Entry 6RCU (X-ray diffraction, 4.00 A resolution (low resolution: residue-level contacts below are approximate; hydrogen-bond / salt-bridge calls are withheld)); this record covers chains B and C of the 5 polymer chains in the assembly.

# Chain B
Name: R5.004 heavy chain
Organism: Homo sapiens
Sequence (232 residues; numbered -2 to 229; the number before each row is that of its first residue; numbers below 1 keep their minus sign (Val-2 is residue -2)):
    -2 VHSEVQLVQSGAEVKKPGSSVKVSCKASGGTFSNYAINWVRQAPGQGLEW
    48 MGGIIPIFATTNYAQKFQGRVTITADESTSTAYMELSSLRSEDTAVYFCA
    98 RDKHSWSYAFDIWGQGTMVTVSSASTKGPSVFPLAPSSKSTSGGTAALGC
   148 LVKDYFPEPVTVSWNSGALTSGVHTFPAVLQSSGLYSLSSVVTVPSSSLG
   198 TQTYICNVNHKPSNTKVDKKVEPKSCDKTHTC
Unresolved in the structure: -2 to 0, 223-229
Disulfides: Cys22-Cys96, Cys147-Cys203

# Chain C
Name: R5.004 light chain
Organism: Homo sapiens
Sequence (219 residues; each row starts with the number of its first residue; numbers below 1 keep their minus sign (Ser-2 is residue -2)):
    -2 SWAQSVLTQPPSASGTPGLRVTISCSGSSSNIGSNTVNWYQHLPGTAPKL
    48 LIHSNNQRPSGVPDRFSGSKSGTSASLAISGLQSEDEADYYCAAWDDSLN
    98 GWVFGGGTKLTVLGQPKAAPSVTLFPPSSEELQANKATLVCLISDFYPGA
   148 VTVAWKADSSPVKAGVETTTPSKQSNNKYAASSYLSLTPEQWKSHRSYSC
   198 QVTHEGSTVEKTVAPTECS
Unresolved in the structure: -2 to 2, 214-216
Disulfides: Cys22-Cys89, Cys138-Cys197

# How chain B and chain C interact
Contacting residue pairs (52; chain B residue first):
  Gln39(B) - His39(C)
  Gln39(B) - Tyr88(C)
  Gly44(B) - Tyr88(C)
  Leu45(B) - Pro45(C)
  Leu45(B) - Tyr88(C)
  Leu45(B) - Phe101(C)
  Trp47(B) - Gly98(C)
  Trp47(B) - Trp99(C)
  Trp47(B) - Phe101(C)
  Asn59(B) - Trp92(C)
  Asn59(B) - Asn97(C)
  Gln62(B) - Leu96(C)
  Phe95(B) - Ala44(C)
  Phe95(B) - Pro45(C)
  Trp103(B) - Leu47(C)
  Trp103(B) - His50(C)
  Trp103(B) - Pro56(C)
  Ser104(B) - Thr33(C)
  Ser104(B) - Asn35(C)
  Ser104(B) - His50(C)
  Ser104(B) - Ser51(C)
  Tyr105(B) - Trp99(C)
  Ala106(B) - Tyr37(C)
  Ala106(B) - Leu47(C)
  Ala106(B) - His50(C)
  Phe107(B) - Tyr37(C)
  Phe107(B) - Leu47(C)
  Phe107(B) - Trp99(C)
  Trp110(B) - Tyr37(C)
  Trp110(B) - Ala44(C)
  Trp110(B) - Pro45(C)
  Gly111(B) - Ala44(C)
  Phe129(B) - Glu127(C)
  Lys150(B) - Glu128(C)
  Lys150(B) - Thr135(C)
  His171(B) - Ser141(C)
  His171(B) - Gln171(C)
  His171(B) - Ala177(C)
  Phe173(B) - Leu139(C)
  Phe173(B) - Ile140(C)
  Phe173(B) - Ala178(C)
  Phe173(B) - Ser179(C)
  Pro174(B) - Thr166(C)
  Pro174(B) - Ser179(C)
  Ala175(B) - Thr166(C)
  Val176(B) - Glu164(C)
  Val176(B) - Tyr181(C)
  Leu177(B) - Glu164(C)
  Ser184(B) - Tyr181(C)
  Leu185(B) - Tyr181(C)
  Ser186(B) - Tyr181(C)
  Val188(B) - Leu139(C)
Also at the interface, not in a pair above, chain B (31 interface residues in all): Asp108, Leu131, Lys136, Gln178, Ser179
Also at the interface, not in a pair above, chain C (38 interface residues in all): Thr43, Ser118, Phe122, Val137, Thr165, Thr167, Ser169, Ser183

# Summary
Chain B and chain C form an interface of 31 and 38 residues respectively.
Here chain B is R5.004 heavy chain and chain C is R5.004 light chain, both from Homo sapiens. Entry 6RCU
(PfRH5 bound to monoclonal antibodies R5.004 and R5.016) was determined by X-ray diffraction together with
6RCS from the same study.
